PDB entry 3R9F | X-ray diffraction, 1.20 A resolution | chain A

Chain A:
Name: MccE protein
Source organism: Escherichia coli
UniProtKB: Q47510 (Q47510_ECOLX); residues 1-184 here correspond to UniProt positions 338-521 (UniProt number = residue number + 337)
Sequence (188 residues; row label = number of the first residue in the row; numbers below 1 keep their minus sign (Gly-3 is residue -3)):
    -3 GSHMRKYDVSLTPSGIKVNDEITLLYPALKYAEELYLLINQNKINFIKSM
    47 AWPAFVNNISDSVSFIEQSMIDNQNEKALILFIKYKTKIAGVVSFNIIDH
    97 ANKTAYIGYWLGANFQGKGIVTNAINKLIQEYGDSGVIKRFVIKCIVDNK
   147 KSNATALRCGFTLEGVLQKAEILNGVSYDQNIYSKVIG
Unresolved in the structure: -3 to 3, 184
Differences from the reference sequence: expression tag (-3 to 0)
Residues lining bound ligands:
  - coenzyme A (COA): Ser45, Met46, Tyr105, Trp106, Leu107, Phe111, Gln112, Gly113, Lys114, Gly115, Ile116, Val117, Thr118, Asn119, Lys140, Cys141, Asn145, Lys147, Ser148, Thr151, Arg154
  - o5'-(L-glutamyl-sulfamoyl)-adenosine (GSU): Ile35, Met46, Trp48, Val52, Phe61, Ile76, Val88, Val89, Ser90, Asn92, Ile103, Gly104, Tyr105, Trp106, Lys140, Glu167, Gln176

Summary:
Bound to chain A: coenzyme A and o5'-(L-glutamyl-sulfamoyl)-adenosine.
Chain A is MccE protein (Escherichia coli); the structure, Crystal structure of Microcin C7 self immunity
acetyltransferase MccE in complex with Coenzyme A and Glutamyl ..., was determined by X-ray diffraction
together with 3R9G, 3R95, 3R96 and 3R9E from the same study.
